PDB entry 6LWQ | X-ray diffraction, 2.89 A resolution | chains A and C of the 3 polymer chains in the assembly

Chain A:
Protein: Endonuclease 8-like 1
Organism: Homo sapiens
Notes: EC 3.2.2.-, 4.2.99.18; engineered mutation(s): K242R
UniProt: Q96FI4 (NEIL1_HUMAN); residues 1-295 here = UniProt positions 1-295
Sequence (295 residues; row label = number of the first residue in the row):
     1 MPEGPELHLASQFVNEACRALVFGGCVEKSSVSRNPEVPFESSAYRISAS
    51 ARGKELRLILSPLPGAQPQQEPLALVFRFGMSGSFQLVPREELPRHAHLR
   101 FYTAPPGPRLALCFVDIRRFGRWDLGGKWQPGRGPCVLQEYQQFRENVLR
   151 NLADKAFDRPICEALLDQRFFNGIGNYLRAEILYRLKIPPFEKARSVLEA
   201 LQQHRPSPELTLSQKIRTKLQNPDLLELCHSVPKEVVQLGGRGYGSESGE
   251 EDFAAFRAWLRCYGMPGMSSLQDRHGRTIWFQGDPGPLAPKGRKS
Disordered / not traced: 1, 203-221, 291-295
Sequence notes: variant Arg-242 (Lys in Q96FI4)
Swiss-Prot annotation at these positions:
  - active site: Pro-2 (Schiff-base intermediate with DNA), Glu-3 (Proton donor), Lys-54 (Proton donor)
  - binding site (DNA): Asn-176
  - natural variant: Ala-44 (A44D: Found in a patient with childhood-onset nephrotic syndrome, focal segmental glomerulosclerosis and end-stage renal disease; uncertain significance), Ala-156 (A156T: Found in a patient with childhood-onset steroid-resistant nephrotic syndrome; uncertain significance), Glu-181 (E181K: Found in a patient with nephrotic syndrome also carrying mutation P-159 in MYO1E), Arg-242 (K242R: In RNA edited version; this construct carries the variant)
  - mutagenesis: Pro-2 (P2T: Loss of glycosylase and AP lyase activity; Loss of glycosylase activity), Glu-3 (E3Q: Loss of glycosylase and AP lyase activity), Lys-54 (K54L: Loss of glycosylase activity), Arg-277 (R277A: Strongly reduced glycosylase activity. Has little effect on AP lyase activity)
From the paper describing this entry:
  - catalytic residues: Pro-2 (citing earlier work)
  - mutagenesis - P2G: decreased catalytic activity (citing earlier work)
  - mutagenesis - R242A, R242H: decreased catalytic activity
  - mutagenesis - R242A/Y244R, R242H/Y244R: increased catalytic activity on DHU
  - mutagenesis - R242A/Y244R, R242H/Y244R: increased catalytic activity on Tg

Chain C:
Molecule: 13-nt DNA strand
Sequence (13 nucleotides; row label = number of the first residue in the row):
     1 TAGACCTGGACGG

Chain A / chain C interface:
Residue-residue contacts (13):
  Arg-34(A) / DC6(C)  salt bridge to the phosphate
  Arg-95(A) / DG8(C)  salt bridge to the phosphate
  His-96(A) / DT7(C)  hydrogen bond to the phosphate
  His-96(A) / DG8(C)  salt bridge to the phosphate
  Ile-117(A) / DT7(C)  sugar contact
  Arg-118(A) / DC6(C)  hydrogen bond to the base
  Arg-118(A) / DT7(C)  base contact
  Arg-119(A) / DC6(C)  hydrogen bond to the phosphate
  Arg-119(A) / DT7(C)  salt bridge to the phosphate
  Phe-120(A) / DC5(C)  base contact
  Phe-120(A) / DC6(C)  base contact
  Arg-274(A) / DT1(C)  base contact
  His-275(A) / DT1(C)  base contact

In short:
9 residues of chain A and 5 residues of chain C are in contact; the contacts include 3 hydrogen bonds and 4
salt bridges. Polar contacts include Arg-118(A)/DC6(C), His-96(A)/DT7(C) and Arg-119(A)/DC6(C). From the
paper: the catalytic residue Pro-2(A); P2G, R242A and R242H of chain A reduce catalytic activity; 5
substitutions were tested in all.
Chain A is Endonuclease 8-like 1 (Homo sapiens) and chain C is a 13-nt DNA strand; the structure, Crystal
structure of human NEIL1(R242) bound to duplex DNA containing a C:T mismatch, was determined by X-ray
diffraction, deposited together with 6LWA, 6LWB, 6LWC, 6LWD, 6LWF, 6LWG and 10 further entries.
